8EG5 - chains A and D of the 4 polymer chains in the assembly; structure by X-ray diffraction, 2.14 A resolution.

Chain A:
Molecule: Caspase-6 subunit p18
Source organism: Homo sapiens
UniProt: P55212 (CASP6_HUMAN); residues 30-179 here = UniProt positions 30-179
Chain sequence (150 residues; each row starts with the number of its first residue):
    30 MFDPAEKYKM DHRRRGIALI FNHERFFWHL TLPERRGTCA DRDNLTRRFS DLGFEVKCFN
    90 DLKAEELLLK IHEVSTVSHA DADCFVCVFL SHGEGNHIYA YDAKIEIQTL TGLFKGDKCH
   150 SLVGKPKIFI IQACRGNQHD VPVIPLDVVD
Unresolved in the structure: 177-179
Ligand contacts: UCI ((3R,5S)-1-(ethanesulfonyl)-5-phenyl-N-[4-(trifluoromethoxy)phenyl]piperidine-3-carboxamide (bound form)): Pro62, Arg64, Arg65, Gly66, Thr67, Asp70, His121, Gln161, Cys163
What the authors report for this chain:
  - catalytic residues: Cys163 (citing earlier work)

Chain D:
Molecule: Caspase-6 subunit p11
Source organism: Homo sapiens
UniProt: P55212 (CASP6_HUMAN); residue numbers follow UniProt; this construct covers 194-293
Chain sequence (109 residues; row label = number of the first residue in the row):
   193 MAASVYTLPA GADFLMCYSV AEGYYSHRET VNGSWYIQDL CEMLGKYGSS LEFTELLTLV
   253 NRKVSQRRVD FCKDPSAIGK KQVPCFASML TKKLHFFPKS NLEHHHHHH
Unresolved in the structure: 193-195, 293-301
Differences from the reference sequence: initiating methionine (193); expression tag (294-301)
Covalent attachments: compound UCI linked to Cys264
Ligand contacts: UCI ((3R,5S)-1-(ethanesulfonyl)-5-phenyl-N-[4-(trifluoromethoxy)phenyl]piperidine-3-carboxamide (bound form)): Tyr217, Ser218, His219, Arg220, Gly225, Ser226, Phe263, Lys265
What the authors report for this chain:
  - binding site for UCI: Arg220, Cys264
  - mutagenesis - C264A: abolished binding to UCI

Chain A / chain D interface:
Contacting residue pairs (19):
  Phe31(A) - Leu251(D)
  Phe31(A) - Arg254(D)
  Phe31(A) - Lys255(D)
  Asp32(A) - Arg254(D)  hydrogen bond (backbone-side chain)
  Pro33(A) - Tyr239(D)
  Pro33(A) - Leu251(D)
  Glu35(A) - Arg254(D)
  Lys144(A) - Tyr216(D)  hydrogen bond
  Asp169(A) - Pro201(D)
  Asp169(A) - Ala202(D)  hydrogen bond (side chain-backbone)
  Asp169(A) - Gly203(D)  hydrogen bond (side chain-backbone)
  Val170(A) - Leu200(D)
  Val170(A) - Pro201(D)
  Val170(A) - Ala202(D)  hydrogen bond (backbone-backbone)
  Pro171(A) - Thr199(D)
  Pro171(A) - Leu200(D)
  Val172(A) - Thr199(D)
  Val172(A) - Leu200(D)  hydrogen bond (backbone-backbone)
  Ile173(A) - Thr199(D)
Other interface residues (no listed pair), chain D (14 interface residues in all): Ala204, Met235, Leu243, Gln258

In short:
10 residues of chain A face 14 of chain D across their interface, with 6 hydrogen bonds. Polar contacts
include Asp32(A)-Arg254(D), Lys144(A)-Tyr216(D) and Asp169(A)-Ala202(D). Ligands of chain A: compound UCI.
Covalently linked compound UCI: at Cys264(D). The paper reports the catalytic residue Cys163(A); C264A of
chain D abolishes binding to UCI.
Chain A is Caspase-6 subunit p18 and chain D is Caspase-6 subunit p11, both from Homo sapiens; the structure,
huCaspase-6 in complex with inhibitor 3a, was determined by X-ray diffraction.
